8VIV - chains A and B; structure by X-ray diffraction, 2.20 A resolution.

# Chain A
Protein: Fem-3 mRNA-binding factor 2
From: Caenorhabditis elegans
UniProt: Q09312 (FBF2_CAEEL); numbering as in UniProt (aligned over 164-575)
Sequence (413 residues; each row starts with the number of its first residue):
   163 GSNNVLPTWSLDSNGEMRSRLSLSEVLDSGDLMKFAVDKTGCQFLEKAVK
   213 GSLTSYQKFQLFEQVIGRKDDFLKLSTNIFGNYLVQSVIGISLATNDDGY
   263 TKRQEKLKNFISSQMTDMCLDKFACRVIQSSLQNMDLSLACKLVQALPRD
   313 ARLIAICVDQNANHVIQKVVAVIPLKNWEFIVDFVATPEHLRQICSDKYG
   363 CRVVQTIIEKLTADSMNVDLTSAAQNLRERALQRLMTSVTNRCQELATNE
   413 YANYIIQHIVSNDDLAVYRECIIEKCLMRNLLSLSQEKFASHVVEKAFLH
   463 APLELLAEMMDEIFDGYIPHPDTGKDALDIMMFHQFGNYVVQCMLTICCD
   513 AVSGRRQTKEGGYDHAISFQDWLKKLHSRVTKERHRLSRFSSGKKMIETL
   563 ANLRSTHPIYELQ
Disordered / not traced: 163-166, 568-575
Sequence notes: expression tag (163)
UniProt features mapped onto this chain:
  - site: Tyr479 (Interacts with lst-1)
  - mutagenesis: Arg288 (R288A: Reduces RNA binding affinity; R288F/Y: Broadens binding specificity at specific nucleotide positions in the RNA target ...), Cys363 (C363A: Increases binding affinity for 8 nt target RNA by comparison with 9 nt target; when associated with only Y-364, or with Y-364 and A- or S-367 ...), Arg364 (R364Y: Abolishes binding affinity for both 8 and 9 nt target RNAs ...), Gln367 (Q367A/S: Increases binding specificity for 8 nt RNA target when associated with A- or S-363 and Y-364), Leu444 (L444A: Does not affect binding to lst-1), Gln448 (Q448G: Slightly reduces binding to lst-1), His454 (H454A: Reduces binding affinity to 9 nt target RNA; H454Y/F/W/N/R: Switches nucleotide specificity at positions +2 and +3 in the RNA target), Tyr479 to Thr485 (Abrogates binding to lst-1), Tyr479 (Y479A: Reduces thermal stability and disrupts interaction with lst-1; Y479G/A/V/Q/F/R: Abrogates binding to lst-1), Ile480 (I480A: Does not affect binding to lst-1), Pro481 (P481A: Does not affect binding to lst-1), His482 (H482A: Does not affect binding to lst-1), 4 further mutagenesis entries in UniProt
What the authors report for this chain:
  - mutagenesis - Y479A: abolished binding to PIMs of various partner proteins (citing earlier work)

# Chain B
Molecule: 11-nt RNA strand
Sequence (11 nucleotides; row label = number of the first residue in the row):
     1 CAUGUUGCCAU

# How chain A and chain B interact
Residue-residue contacts (47):
  Ile241(A) with U11(B), base contact
  Asn244(A) with U11(B), hydrogen bond to the base
  Tyr245(A) with U11(B), hydrogen bond to the base
  Gln248(A) with U11(B), hydrogen bond to the base
  Phe285(A) with U11(B), base contact
  Cys287(A) with A10(B), base contact
  Arg288(A) with A10(B), hydrogen bond to the base; U11(B), base contact
  Gln291(A) with A10(B), hydrogen bond to the base
  Asn323(A) with A10(B), sugar contact
  His326(A) with A10(B), stacking on the base
  Lys360(A) with G7(B), hydrogen bond to the phosphate; C8(B), salt bridge to the phosphate
  Tyr361(A) with C8(B), phosphate contact; C9(B), phosphate contact
  Arg364(A) with C8(B), hydrogen bond to the base
  Glu412(A) with U5(B), base contact
  Tyr413(A) with G7(B), sugar contact
  Asn415(A) with U5(B), hydrogen bond to the base
  Tyr416(A) with U5(B), hydrogen bond to the sugar; G7(B), stacking on the base
  Gln419(A) with U5(B), hydrogen bond to the base
  Lys450(A) with G4(B), hydrogen bond to the phosphate; U5(B), salt bridge to the phosphate
  Phe451(A) with U5(B), base contact
  Ser453(A) with G4(B), hydrogen bond to the base
  His454(A) with G4(B), hydrogen bond to the base; U5(B), stacking on the base
  Glu457(A) with G4(B), hydrogen bond to the base
  Met494(A) with C1(B), base contact
  Phe495(A) with C1(B), hydrogen bond to the base
  His496(A) with C1(B), hydrogen bond to the base
  Gln497(A) with U3(B), base contact
  Phe498(A) with G4(B), sugar contact
  Asn500(A) with C1(B), base contact; U3(B), hydrogen bond to the base
  Tyr501(A) with U3(B), hydrogen bond to the base; G4(B), stacking on the base
  Gln504(A) with U3(B), hydrogen bond to the base
  Phe552(A) with C1(B), base contact
  Ser553(A) with C1(B), hydrogen bond to the sugar; A2(B), hydrogen bond to the base; U3(B), base contact
  Ser554(A) with C1(B), hydrogen bond to the base; U3(B), base contact
  Lys556(A) with A2(B), base contact
  Lys557(A) with U3(B), hydrogen bond to the base
Other interface residues (no listed pair), chain A (39 interface residues in all): Lys284, Gln322, Arg551

# Summary
39 residues of chain A and 10 residues of chain B are in contact; the contacts include 23 hydrogen bonds, 2
salt bridges and 4 aromatic stacking contacts. Polar contacts include Asn244(A)-U11(B), Tyr245(A)-U11(B) and
Gln248(A)-U11(B). From the paper: Y479A of chain A abolishes binding to PIMs of various partner proteins.
Here chain A is Fem-3 mRNA-binding factor 2 (Caenorhabditis elegans) and chain B is an 11-nt RNA strand. Entry
8VIV (Crystal structure of FBF-2 RBD in complex with gld-1 FBEa* RNA) was determined by X-ray diffraction.
